Entry 6PWB (electron microscopy, 9.83 A resolution (very low resolution: no residue pairs are listed; an interface is given only as per-side residue counts)); this record covers chains AI and BD of the 163 polymer chains in the assembly.

# Chain AI (and BD)
Name: Flagellin B1 (FlaB1)
Organism: Leptospira biflexa serovar Patoc (strain Patoc 1 / ATCC 23582 / Paris)
Notes: chain BD of this document is another copy of the same molecule, construct and numbering; everything in this record applies to it too
UniProt: B0SSZ5 (B0SSZ5_LEPBP); numbering as in UniProt (aligned over 8-272)
Chain sequence (265 residues; row label = number of the first residue in the row):
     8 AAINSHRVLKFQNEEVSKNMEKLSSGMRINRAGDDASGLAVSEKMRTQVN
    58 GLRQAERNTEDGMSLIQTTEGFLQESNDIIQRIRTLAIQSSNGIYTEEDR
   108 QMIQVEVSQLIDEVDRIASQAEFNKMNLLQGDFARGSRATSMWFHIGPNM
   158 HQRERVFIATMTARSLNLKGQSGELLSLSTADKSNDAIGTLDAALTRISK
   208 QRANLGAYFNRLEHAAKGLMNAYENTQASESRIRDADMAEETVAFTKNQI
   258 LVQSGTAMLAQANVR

# Chain AI / chain BD interface
At this resolution (10 A) residue pairs are not listed: 5 residues of chain AI and 5 of chain BD lie at the interface.

# Summary
Chain AI and chain BD each contribute 5 residues to their interface.
Both chains are Flagellin B1 (FlaB1) (Leptospira biflexa serovar Patoc (strain Patoc 1 / ATCC 23582 / Paris)).
Entry 6PWB (Rigid body fitting of flagellin FlaB, and flagellar coiling proteins, FcpA and FcpB, into a 10
...) was determined by electron microscopy.
